PDB entry 2C3G | X-ray diffraction, 2.00 A resolution | chain A

Chain A:
Name: Alpha-amylase G-6
Source organism: Bacillus halodurans
Notes: fragment: carbohydrate-binding module, residues 771-863
UniProt: Q9KFR4 (Q9KFR4_BACHD); residues 6-98 here correspond to UniProt positions 771-863 (UniProt number = residue number + 765)
Sequence (98 residues; numbered 1 to 98; the number before each row is that of its first residue):
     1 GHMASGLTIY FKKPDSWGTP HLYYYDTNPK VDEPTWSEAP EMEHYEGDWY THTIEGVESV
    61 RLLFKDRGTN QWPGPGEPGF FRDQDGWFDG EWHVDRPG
Bound ions: Cd2+ site 1: G1, H44; Cd2+ site 2: G6, D15, D48, D85; Cd2+ site 3: H52, E55; Cd2+ site 4: D89, H93

Summary:
G1 and H44 coordinate Cd2+ site 1. G6, D15, D48 and D85 form the Cd2+ site 2.
Chain A is Alpha-amylase G-6 (Bacillus halodurans); the structure, Structure of CBM26 from Bacillus halodurans
amylase, was determined by X-ray diffraction, deposited together with 2C3H, 2C3V, 2C3W and 2C3X.
